Entry 7YOZ (electron microscopy, 4.30 A resolution (low resolution: residue-level contacts below are approximate; hydrogen-bond / salt-bridge calls are withheld)); this record covers chains D and J of the 10 polymer chains in the assembly.

== Chain D ==
Protein: Histone H4
Organism: Homo sapiens
UniProt: P62805 (H4_HUMAN); residues 0-102 here correspond to UniProt positions 1-103 (UniProt number = residue number + 1)
Chain sequence (106 residues; each row starts with the number of its first residue; numbers below 1 keep their minus sign (Gly-3 is residue -3)):
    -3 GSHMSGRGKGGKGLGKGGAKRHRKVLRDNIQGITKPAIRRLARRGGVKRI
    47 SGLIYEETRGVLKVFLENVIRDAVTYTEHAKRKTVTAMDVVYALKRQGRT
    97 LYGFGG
Disordered / not traced: -3 to 24, 96-102
Differences from the reference sequence: expression tag (-3 to -1)
Swiss-Prot annotation at these positions:
  - DNA-binding region: Lys16 to Lys20
  - modified residue: Ser1 (N-acetylserine), Arg3 (Asymmetric dimethylarginine), Lys5 (N6-(2-hydroxyisobutyryl)lysine), Lys8 (N6-(2-hydroxyisobutyryl)lysine), Lys12 (N6-(2-hydroxyisobutyryl)lysine), Lys16 (N6-(2-hydroxyisobutyryl)lysine), Lys20 (N6,N6,N6-trimethyllysine), Lys31 (N6-(2-hydroxyisobutyryl)lysine), Lys44 (N6-(2-hydroxyisobutyryl)lysine), Ser47 (Phosphoserine), Tyr51 (Phosphotyrosine), Lys59 (N6-(2-hydroxyisobutyryl)lysine), Lys77 (N6-(2-hydroxyisobutyryl)lysine), Lys79 (N6-(2-hydroxyisobutyryl)lysine), Thr80 (Phosphothreonine), Tyr88 (Phosphotyrosine), Lys91 (N6-(2-hydroxyisobutyryl)lysine)
  - cross-link (Glycyl lysine isopeptide (Lys-Gly)): Lys12 (interchain with G-Cter in SUMO2), Lys20 (interchain with G-Cter in SUMO2), Lys31 (interchain with G-Cter in SUMO2), Lys59 (interchain with G-Cter in SUMO2), Lys79 (interchain with G-Cter in SUMO2), Lys91 (interchain with G-Cter in SUMO2)

== Chain J ==
Molecule: Widom601 DNA RV
Organism: synthetic construct
Sequence (145 nucleotides; row label = number of the first residue in the row; numbers below 1 keep their minus sign (DA-74 is residue -74)):
   -74 ATCGATGTATATATCTGACACGTGCCTGGAGACTAGGGAGTAATCCCCTT
   -24 GGCGGTTAAAACGCGGGGGACAGCGCGTACGTGCGTTTAAGCGGTGCTAG
    26 AGCTGTCTACGACCAATTGAGCGGCCTCGGCACCGGGATTCTGAT
Disordered / not traced: -74 to -60, 62-70

== Interface between chain D and chain J ==
Contacting residue pairs (8; chain D residue first):
  Arg35(D) with DC39(J)
  Lys44(D) with DC39(J)
  Arg45(D) with DC38(J); DC39(J)
  Ile46(D) with DC38(J); DC39(J)
  Ser47(D) with DC38(J)
  Gly48(D) with DC38(J)
Interface residues without a listed pair, chain D (7 interface residues in all): Arg78
Interface residues without a listed pair, chain J (4 interface residues in all): DC59, DG60

== In short ==
7 residues of chain D and 4 residues of chain J are in contact. UniProt lists a DNA-binding region on chain D.
Chain D is Histone H4 (Homo sapiens) and chain J is Widom601 DNA RV (synthetic construct); the structure,
Cryo-EM structure of human subnucleosome (intermediate form), was determined by electron microscopy (same
publication as 7X57 and 7X58).
